8B4H - chains A and D of the 8 polymer chains in the assembly; structure by electron microscopy, 3.35 A resolution.

[Chain A (and D)]
Protein: Putative transposase for insertion sequence element IS5376
From: Geobacillus stearothermophilus
Notes: chain D of this document is another copy of the same molecule, construct and numbering; everything in this record applies to it too
UniProt: Q45618 (TRA6_GEOSE); residues 1-400 here = UniProt positions 1-400
Amino-acid sequence (406 residues; numbered 1 to 406; the number before each row is that of its first residue):
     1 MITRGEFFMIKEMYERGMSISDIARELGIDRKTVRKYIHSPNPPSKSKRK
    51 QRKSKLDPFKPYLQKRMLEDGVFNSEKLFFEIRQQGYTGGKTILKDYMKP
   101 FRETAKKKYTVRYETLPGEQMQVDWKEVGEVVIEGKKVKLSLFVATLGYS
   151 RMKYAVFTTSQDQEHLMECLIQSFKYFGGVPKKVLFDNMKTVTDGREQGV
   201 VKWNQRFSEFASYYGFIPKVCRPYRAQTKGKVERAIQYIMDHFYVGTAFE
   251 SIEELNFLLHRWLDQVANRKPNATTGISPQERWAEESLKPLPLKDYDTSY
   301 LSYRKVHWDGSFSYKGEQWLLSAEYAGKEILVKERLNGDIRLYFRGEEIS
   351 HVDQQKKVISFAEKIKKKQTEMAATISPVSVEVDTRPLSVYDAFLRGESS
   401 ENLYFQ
Unresolved in the structure: 359-406 (chain D: 223-233, 374-406)
Sequence notes: cloning artifact (401-406)
Metal / ion sites: Mg2+: Asp124 (shared with 1 residue of chain F)
UniProt features mapped onto this chain:
  - DNA-binding region: Ile20 to His39 (H-T-H motif)
From the paper describing this entry:
  - catalytic residues: Asp124, Asp187, Glu233
  - Mg2+ coordination: Asp124, Glu233
  - conformationally variable residues (order/disorder transition): Arg225 to Thr228
  - binding site for DNA (57-MER) / right IS21 transposon end (insertion sequence IS5376): Tyr113, Gln369
  - binding site for DNA (57-MER) / right IS21 transposon end (insertion sequence IS5376): Lys32, Thr92, Lys95
  - mutagenesis - D124A, D187A, E233A: abolished catalytic activity
  - mutagenesis - Q369A: decreased catalytic activity

[Chain A / chain D interface]
Residue-residue contacts (18; chain A residue first):
  Thr3(A) - Glu197(D)  hydrogen bond
  Glu6(A) - Glu197(D)
  Glu6(A) - Gln198(D)
  Arg16(A) - Arg66(D)  hydrogen bond (backbone-side chain)
  Arg16(A) - Glu69(D)  hydrogen bond (side chain-backbone)
  Arg16(A) - Asp70(D)  hydrogen bond (side chain-backbone)
  Arg16(A) - Gly71(D)
  Arg16(A) - Val72(D)
  Gly17(A) - Val72(D)
  Met18(A) - Asp70(D)
  Met18(A) - Gly71(D)
  Met18(A) - Val72(D)
  Asp22(A) - Phe73(D)
  Asp22(A) - Tyr109(D)  hydrogen bond
  Arg25(A) - Tyr109(D)
  Glu26(A) - Lys108(D)  salt bridge
  Glu26(A) - Tyr109(D)
  Leu27(A) - Gln198(D)
Also at the interface, not in a pair above, chain A (10 interface residues in all): Gly28
Also at the interface, not in a pair above, chain D (11 interface residues in all): Lys77

[In short]
The interface between chain A and chain D involves 10 residues on one side and 11 on the other, with 5
hydrogen bonds and 1 salt bridge. Polar pairs include Glu26(A)-Lys108(D), Thr3(A)-Glu197(D) and
Arg16(A)-Arg66(D). From the paper: catalytic residues Asp124(A), Asp187(A) and Glu233(A); D124A, D187A and
E233A of chain A abolish catalytic activity.
Chain A and chain D are both Putative transposase for insertion sequence element IS5376 (Geobacillus
stearothermophilus); the structure, IstA transposase cleaved donor complex, was determined by electron
microscopy.
